PDB entry 1Z5S | X-ray diffraction, 3.01 A resolution | chains A and B of the 4 polymer chains in the assembly

Chain A:
Protein: Ubiquitin-conjugating enzyme E2 I
Organism: Homo sapiens
Notes: EC 6.3.2.19
Reference sequence: P63279 (UBE2I_HUMAN); residues 1-158 here = UniProt positions 1-158
Sequence (158 residues; numbered 1 to 158; the number before each row is that of its first residue):
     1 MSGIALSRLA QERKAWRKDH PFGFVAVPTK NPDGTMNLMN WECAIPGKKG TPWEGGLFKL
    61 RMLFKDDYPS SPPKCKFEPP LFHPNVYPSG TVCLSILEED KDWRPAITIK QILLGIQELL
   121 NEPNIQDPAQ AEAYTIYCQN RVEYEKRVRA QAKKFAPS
Disordered / not traced: 1, 158
What the authors report for this chain:
  - catalytic residues: Cys-93
  - catalytic residues: Asn-85 (proposed by the authors, not directly observed)

Chain B:
Protein: Ubiquitin-like protein SMT3C
Organism: Homo sapiens
Reference sequence: P63165 (SUMO1_HUMAN); residue numbers follow UniProt; this construct covers 18-97
Sequence (82 residues; each row starts with the number of its first residue):
    16 MGEGEYIKLK VIGQDSSEIH FKVKMTTHLK KLKESYCQRQ GVPMNSLRFL FEGQRIADNH
    76 TPKELGMEEE DVIEVYQEQT GG
Disordered / not traced: 16-19
Differences from the reference sequence: cloning artifact (16-17)

Interface between chain A and chain B:
Pairs across the interface (22):
  Asn-85(A) / Gly-96(B)
  Asn-85(A) / Gly-97(B)  hydrogen bond (side chain-backbone)
  Cys-93(A) / Gly-96(B)
  Cys-93(A) / Gly-97(B)  hydrogen bond (backbone-backbone)
  Leu-94(A) / Gln-94(B)
  Leu-94(A) / Thr-95(B)
  Ser-95(A) / Gln-94(B)
  Ser-95(A) / Thr-95(B)  hydrogen bond (side chain-backbone)
  Ser-95(A) / Gly-96(B)
  Ile-96(A) / Gln-92(B)
  Ile-96(A) / Gln-94(B)
  Arg-104(A) / Ser-61(B)
  Arg-104(A) / Gln-92(B)  hydrogen bond
  Gln-111(A) / Gln-29(B)  hydrogen bond (side chain-backbone)
  Leu-114(A) / Gln-29(B)
  Gly-115(A) / Gln-94(B)  hydrogen bond (backbone-side chain)
  Glu-118(A) / Gln-94(B)  hydrogen bond
  Leu-119(A) / Gly-96(B)
  Glu-122(A) / Arg-63(B)  salt bridge
  Asn-124(A) / Gly-96(B)
  Asp-127(A) / Gly-97(B)
  Ala-129(A) / Gly-97(B)
Interface residues without a listed pair, chain A (20 interface residues in all): Pro-84, Asp-102, Lys-110, Ile-116, Pro-128
Interface residues without a listed pair, chain B (10 interface residues in all): Asp-30, Glu-93
From the paper, about this interface:
  - pairs named by the authors: Asn-85(A)/Gly-97(B)
  - interface residues, chain B: Gln-29(B), Arg-63(B), Gln-92(B), Gln-94(B), Thr-95(B), Gly-96(B), Gly-97(B)

Summary:
The interface between chain A and chain B involves 20 residues on one side and 10 on the other; the contacts
include 7 hydrogen bonds and 1 salt bridge. Among the polar pairs are Glu-122(A)/Arg-63(B),
Asn-85(A)/Gly-97(B) and Ser-95(A)/Thr-95(B). The paper describes a contact between Asn-85(A) and Gly-97(B).
From the paper: catalytic residues Cys-93(A) and Asn-85(A); interface residues Gln-29(B), Arg-63(B) and
Gln-92(B) among others.
Here chain A is Ubiquitin-conjugating enzyme E2 I and chain B is Ubiquitin-like protein SMT3C, both from Homo
sapiens. Entry 1Z5S (Crystal structure of a complex between UBC9, SUMO-1, RANGAP1 and NUP358/RANBP2) was
determined by X-ray diffraction.
